PDB entry 6F8D | X-ray diffraction, 3.48 A resolution | chains A and C

# Chain A
Protein: Serrate RNA effector molecule homolog
From: Homo sapiens
UniProt: Q9BXP5 (SRRT_HUMAN), isoform Q9BXP5-4; numbering as in UniProt (aligned over 171-270)
Chain sequence (100 residues; row label = number of the first residue in the row):
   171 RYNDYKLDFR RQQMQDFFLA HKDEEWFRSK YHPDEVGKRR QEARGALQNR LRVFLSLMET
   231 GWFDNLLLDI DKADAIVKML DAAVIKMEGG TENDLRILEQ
Not modelled in the structure: 171-173, 270

# Chain C
Protein: Serrate RNA effector molecule homolog
From: Homo sapiens
UniProt: Q9BXP5 (SRRT_HUMAN), isoform Q9BXP5-4; numbering as in UniProt (aligned over 408-763)
Chain sequence (356 residues; each row starts with the number of its first residue):
   408 GLECKPRPLH KTCSLFMRNI APNISRAEII SLCKRYPGFM RVALSEPQPE RRFFRRGWVT
   468 FDRSVNIKEI CWNLQNIRLR ECELSPGVNR DLTRRVRNIN GITQHKQIVR NDIKLAAKLI
   528 HTLDDRTQLW ASEPGTPPLP TSLPSQNPIL KNITDYLIEE VSAEEEELLG SSGGAPPEEP
   588 PKEGNPAEIN VERDEKLIKV LDKLLLYLRI VHSLDYYNTC EYPNEDEMPN RCGIIHVRGP
   648 MPPNRISHGE VLEWQKTFEE KLTPLLSVRE SLSEEEAQKM GRKDPEQEVE KFVTSNTQEL
   708 GKDKWLCPLS GKKFKGPEFV RKHIFNKHAE KIEEVKKEVA FFNNFLTDAK RPALPE
Not modelled in the structure: 408-410, 538-552, 578-598, 704-723, 763
From the paper describing this entry:
  - post-translational modification sites: Thr543 (citing earlier work)
  - mutagenesis - F423A/R425A/R463A/W465A, R425G/R470G/R497A/R502A: decreased binding to ssRNA
  - mutagenesis - K719A/K722A/K734A: unchanged binding to ssRNA
  - mutagenesis - K719A/K722A/K734A: abolished binding to FARB

# Chain A / chain C interface
Pairs across the interface (115; chain A residue first):
  Arg180(A) - Glu683(C)  salt bridge
  Arg180(A) - Met687(C)
  Arg181(A) - Lys686(C)  hydrogen bond (side chain-backbone)
  Arg181(A) - Met687(C)
  Met184(A) - Met687(C)
  Met184(A) - Phe749(C)  hydrophobic
  Met184(A) - Phe752(C)
  Met184(A) - Leu753(C)  hydrophobic
  Met184(A) - Arg758(C)
  Phe187(A) - Phe460(C)  hydrophobic
  Phe187(A) - Pro759(C)
  Phe187(A) - Ala760(C)  hydrophobic
  Phe188(A) - Phe748(C)  hydrophobic
  Phe188(A) - Phe749(C)  hydrophobic
  Phe188(A) - Phe752(C)  hydrophobic
  Lys192(A) - Glu745(C)  salt bridge
  Lys192(A) - Phe748(C)
  Glu194(A) - Pro429(C)
  Glu194(A) - Asn430(C)
  Glu195(A) - Ser432(C)
  Glu195(A) - Arg433(C)  hydrogen bond (side chain-backbone)
  Glu195(A) - Arg462(C)  salt bridge
  Trp196(A) - Pro429(C)
  Trp196(A) - Pro454(C)  hydrophobic
  Trp196(A) - Phe460(C)  hydrophobic
  Trp196(A) - Arg462(C)
  Trp196(A) - Pro759(C)  hydrophobic
  Phe197(A) - Phe748(C)  hydrophobic
  Phe197(A) - Phe752(C)  hydrophobic
  Arg198(A) - Phe748(C)
  Lys200(A) - Glu453(C)  salt bridge
  Tyr201(A) - Phe748(C)
  Tyr201(A) - Asn751(C)  hydrogen bond (backbone-side chain)
  Tyr201(A) - Phe752(C)
  Tyr201(A) - Asp755(C)  hydrogen bond
  Tyr201(A) - Pro759(C)
  His202(A) - Phe748(C)
  Pro203(A) - Lys744(C)
  Pro203(A) - Ala747(C)  hydrophobic
  Pro203(A) - Phe748(C)
  Asp204(A) - Lys744(C)  salt bridge
  Arg209(A) - Arg676(C)
  Arg210(A) - Arg676(C)
  Arg214(A) - Arg533(C)
  Arg214(A) - Thr534(C)  hydrogen bond (side chain-backbone)
  Arg214(A) - Gln535(C)
  Ala216(A) - Asp633(C)
  Leu217(A) - Thr534(C)
  Leu217(A) - Leu536(C)  hydrophobic
  Leu217(A) - Val618(C)
  Gln218(A) - Leu536(C)
  Arg220(A) - Arg616(C)
  Arg220(A) - Ile617(C)  hydrogen bond (side chain-backbone)
  Arg220(A) - Val618(C)
  Arg220(A) - Ser620(C)  hydrogen bond
  Arg220(A) - Glu632(C)  salt bridge
  Arg220(A) - Asp633(C)  salt bridge
  Arg220(A) - Arg638(C)  hydrogen bond (side chain-backbone)
  Arg220(A) - Cys639(C)
  Leu221(A) - Trp537(C)  hydrophobic
  Leu221(A) - Tyr614(C)  hydrophobic
  Leu221(A) - Val618(C)  hydrophobic
  Phe224(A) - Lys610(C)
  Phe224(A) - Leu613(C)
  Phe224(A) - Tyr614(C)
  Phe224(A) - Val618(C)  hydrophobic
  Leu227(A) - Ile617(C)  hydrophobic
  Met228(A) - Lys610(C)
  Phe233(A) - Leu613(C)  hydrophobic
  Leu237(A) - Lys606(C)
  Leu237(A) - Asp609(C)
  Leu238(A) - Asp609(C)  hydrogen bond (backbone-side chain)
  Leu238(A) - Leu612(C)  hydrophobic
  Leu238(A) - Leu613(C)  hydrophobic
  Leu238(A) - Ile642(C)  hydrophobic
  Leu238(A) - Val644(C)
  Leu238(A) - Arg645(C)  hydrogen bond (backbone-side chain)
  Asp239(A) - Arg600(C)  salt bridge
  Asp239(A) - Val644(C)
  Asp239(A) - Arg645(C)  salt bridge
  Ile240(A) - Asn505(C)
  Ile240(A) - Val644(C)
  Ile240(A) - Arg645(C)
  Ile240(A) - Pro647(C)  hydrophobic
  Ala243(A) - Val503(C)
  Ile246(A) - Ile642(C)  hydrophobic
  Ile246(A) - Val644(C)  hydrophobic
  Val247(A) - Arg502(C)
  Val247(A) - Val503(C)  hydrophobic
  Met249(A) - Leu613(C)  hydrophobic
  Met249(A) - Ile617(C)  hydrophobic
  Leu250(A) - Gly640(C)
  Leu250(A) - Ile642(C)  hydrophobic
  Asp251(A) - His417(C)
  Asp251(A) - Arg502(C)  salt bridge
  Val254(A) - Arg638(C)
  Val254(A) - Cys639(C)
  Ile255(A) - His417(C)
  Met257(A) - Ile617(C)
  Met257(A) - Arg638(C)
  Met257(A) - Cys639(C)  hydrophobic
  Glu258(A) - Leu416(C)
  Glu258(A) - Arg448(C)  salt bridge
  Glu258(A) - Arg638(C)  salt bridge
  Gly260(A) - Leu416(C)
  Asn263(A) - Cys411(C)  hydrogen bond (side chain-backbone)
  Asn263(A) - Lys412(C)
  Asn263(A) - Pro413(C)
  Asp264(A) - Pro413(C)
  Asp264(A) - Arg414(C)  salt bridge
  Asp264(A) - Leu416(C)
  Ile267(A) - Pro413(C)  hydrophobic
  Ile267(A) - Arg414(C)
  Ile267(A) - Pro415(C)  hydrophobic
  Ile267(A) - His417(C)
Also at the interface, not in a pair above, chain A (53 interface residues in all): Leu177, Gln185, His191, Asn219, Leu225, Leu236, Leu268
Also at the interface, not in a pair above, chain C (64 interface residues in all): Leu451, Ile556, Ile605, His619

# Summary
53 residues of chain A and 64 residues of chain C are in contact, with 11 hydrogen bonds and 13 salt bridges.
Polar contacts include Arg180(A)-Glu683(C), Lys192(A)-Glu745(C) and Glu195(A)-Arg462(C). From the paper:
F423A/R425A/R463A/W465A and R425G/R470G/R497A/R502A of chain C reduce binding to ssRNA; a modification site at
Thr543(C).
Here chain A is Serrate RNA effector molecule homolog and chain C is Serrate RNA effector molecule homolog,
both from Homo sapiens. Entry 6F8D (Crystal structure of Human ARS2 residues 171-270 + 408-763 (P65 form)) was
determined by X-ray diffraction (same publication as 6F7J, 6F7P and 6F7S).
